PDB entry 6BRF | X-ray diffraction, 2.50 A resolution | chains A and E of the 6 polymer chains in the assembly

[Chain A]
Name: Tubulin alpha-1B chain
Source organism: Sus scrofa
UniProt: Q2XVP4 (TBA1B_PIG); residue numbers follow UniProt; this construct covers 1-450
Chain sequence (450 residues; each row starts with the number of its first residue):
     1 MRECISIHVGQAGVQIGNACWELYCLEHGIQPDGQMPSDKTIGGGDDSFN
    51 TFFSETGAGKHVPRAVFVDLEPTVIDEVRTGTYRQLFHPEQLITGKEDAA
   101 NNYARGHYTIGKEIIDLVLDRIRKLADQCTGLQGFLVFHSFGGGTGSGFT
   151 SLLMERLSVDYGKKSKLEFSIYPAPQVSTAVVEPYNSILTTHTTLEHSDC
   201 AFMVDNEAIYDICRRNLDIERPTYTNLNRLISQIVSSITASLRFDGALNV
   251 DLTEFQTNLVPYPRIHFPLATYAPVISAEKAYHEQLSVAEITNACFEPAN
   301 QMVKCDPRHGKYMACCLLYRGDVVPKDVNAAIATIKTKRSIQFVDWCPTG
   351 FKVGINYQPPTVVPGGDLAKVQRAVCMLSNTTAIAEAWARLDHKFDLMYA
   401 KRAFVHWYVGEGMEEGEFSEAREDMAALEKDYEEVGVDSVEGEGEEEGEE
Unresolved in the structure: 438-450
Swiss-Prot annotation at these positions:
  - motif: Met1 to Cys4 (MREC motif)
  - active site: Glu254
  - binding site (GTP): Gly10, Gln11, Ala12, Gln15, Glu71, Ala99, Ser140, Gly143, Gly144, Thr145, Gly146, Thr179, Glu183, Asn206, Tyr224, Asn228, Leu252
  - binding site (Mg(2+)): Glu71
  - modified residue: Lys40 (N6,N6,N6-trimethyllysine), Ser48 (Phosphoserine), Ser232 (Phosphoserine), Tyr282 (3'-nitrotyrosine), Arg339 (Omega-N-methylarginine), Ser439 (Phosphoserine), Glu443 (5-glutamyl polyglutamate), Glu445 (5-glutamyl polyglutamate)
  - cross-link (Glycyl lysine isopeptide (Lys-Gly)): Lys326 (interchain with G-Cter in ubiquitin), Lys370 (interchain with G-Cter in ubiquitin)
Metal / ion sites: Ca2+: Asp39, Thr41, Gly44, Glu55
Ligand contacts:
  - E44 (2-chloro-4-(6-methoxy-3,4-dihydroquinolin-1(2H)-yl)pyrido[3,2-d]pyrimidine): Asn101, Thr179, Ala180, Val181
  - GTP (guanosine-5'-triphosphate): Gly10, Gln11, Ala12, Gln15, Ile16, Asp69, Asp98, Ala99, Ala100, Asn101, Ser140, Gly142, Gly143, Gly144, Thr145, Gly146, Ile171, Pro173, Val177, Ser178, Thr179, Glu183, Asn206, Tyr224, Leu227, Asn228, Ile231

[Chain E]
Name: Stathmin-4
Source organism: Homo sapiens
UniProt: Q9H169 (STMN4_HUMAN); residues 5-145 here correspond to UniProt positions 49-189 (UniProt number = residue number + 44)
Chain sequence (143 residues; row label = number of the first residue in the row):
     3 MADMEVIELNKCTSGQSFEVILKPPSFDGVPEFNASLPRRRDPSLEEIQK
    53 KLEAAEERRKYQEAELLKHLAEKREHEREVIQKAIEENNNFIKMAKEKLA
   103 QKMESNKENREAHLAAMLERLQEKDKHAEEVRKNKELKEEASR
Unresolved in the structure: 3-5, 29-43, 142-145
Sequence notes: expression tag (3-4)
Swiss-Prot annotation at these positions:
  - modified residue: Ser46 (Phosphoserine)

[Chain A / chain E interface]
Residue-residue contacts - 68 pairs, chain A then chain E:
  His107(A) - Lys53(E)  hydrogen bond
  His107(A) - Leu54(E)
  Tyr108(A) - Lys53(E)
  Tyr108(A) - Leu54(E)  hydrophobic
  Tyr108(A) - Ala57(E)  hydrophobic
  Tyr108(A) - Arg61(E)
  Thr109(A) - Arg61(E)  hydrogen bond
  Lys112(A) - Leu54(E)
  Lys112(A) - Glu58(E)  salt bridge
  Leu152(A) - Leu54(E)  hydrophobic
  Glu155(A) - Ile50(E)
  Glu155(A) - Lys53(E)  salt bridge
  Arg156(A) - Leu47(E)
  Ser158(A) - Asp44(E)
  Val159(A) - Pro45(E)
  Val159(A) - Leu47(E)
  Val159(A) - Ile50(E)  hydrophobic
  Glu196(A) - Asp44(E)
  His197(A) - Asp44(E)
  His197(A) - Pro45(E)
  Asp245(A) - Cys14(E)  hydrogen bond
  Asp245(A) - Ser16(E)
  Ala247(A) - Asn12(E)
  Ala247(A) - Ser19(E)
  Leu248(A) - Ser19(E)
  Pro325(A) - Gln18(E)
  Pro325(A) - Phe20(E)  hydrophobic
  Asn329(A) - Val8(E)
  Asn329(A) - Phe20(E)
  Asn329(A) - Val22(E)
  Ile332(A) - Met6(E)  hydrophobic
  Ile332(A) - Val22(E)  hydrophobic
  Ala333(A) - Met6(E)  hydrophobic
  Lys336(A) - Leu24(E)
  Lys336(A) - Lys25(E)
  Asp345(A) - Pro27(E)
  Asp345(A) - Ser28(E)  hydrogen bond (backbone-backbone)
  Cys347(A) - Pro27(E)
  Pro348(A) - Lys25(E)
  Pro348(A) - Pro27(E)
  Thr349(A) - Ile23(E)
  Thr349(A) - Leu24(E)  hydrogen bond (backbone-backbone)
  Thr349(A) - Lys25(E)  hydrogen bond (backbone-backbone)
  Gly350(A) - Val22(E)
  Phe351(A) - Glu21(E)
  Phe351(A) - Val22(E)  hydrogen bond (backbone-backbone)
  Lys352(A) - Phe20(E)
  Lys352(A) - Glu21(E)
  Val353(A) - Ser19(E)
  Val353(A) - Phe20(E)  hydrogen bond (backbone-backbone)
  Gly354(A) - Gln18(E)
  Gly354(A) - Ser19(E)
  Ile355(A) - Gly17(E)
  Ile355(A) - Gln18(E)  hydrogen bond (backbone-backbone)
  Asn356(A) - Ser16(E)
  Tyr357(A) - Cys14(E)
  Tyr357(A) - Thr15(E)
  Tyr357(A) - Ser16(E)  hydrogen bond (backbone-backbone)
  Tyr357(A) - Gly17(E)
  Tyr357(A) - Gln18(E)  hydrogen bond
  Val409(A) - Gln64(E)  hydrogen bond (backbone-side chain)
  Gly410(A) - Arg61(E)
  Gly410(A) - Gln64(E)
  Glu411(A) - Arg61(E)  hydrogen bond (backbone-side chain)
  Gly412(A) - Ala57(E)
  Gly412(A) - Arg60(E)  hydrogen bond (backbone-side chain)
  Gly412(A) - Arg61(E)
  Glu414(A) - Arg60(E)  salt bridge
Other interface residues (no listed pair), chain A (40 interface residues in all): Glu113, Gly246, Val328, Trp346
Other interface residues (no listed pair), chain E (31 interface residues in all): Pro26, Ser46, Glu55

[Overview]
Chain A and chain E form an interface of 40 and 31 residues respectively, with 14 hydrogen bonds and 3 salt
bridges. Among the polar pairs are Lys112(A)-Glu58(E), Glu155(A)-Lys53(E) and Glu414(A)-Arg60(E). Bound to
chain A: GTP and compound E44.
Here chain A is Tubulin alpha-1B chain (Sus scrofa) and chain E is Stathmin-4 (Homo sapiens). Entry 6BRF
(Tubulin-RB3_SLD-TTL in complex with heterocyclic pyrimidine compound 4b) was determined by X-ray diffraction
together with 6BR1, 6BRY and 6BS2 from the same study.
